8UCJ - chains c and d of the 12 polymer chains in the assembly; structure by electron microscopy, 3.20 A resolution.

Chain c:
Protein: Cytochrome c oxidase subunit 3
Organism: Komagataella pastoris
UniProt: F2R0J6 (F2R0J6_KOMPC); residue numbers follow UniProt; this construct covers 1-269
Chain sequence (269 residues; numbered 1 to 269; the number before each row is that of its first residue):
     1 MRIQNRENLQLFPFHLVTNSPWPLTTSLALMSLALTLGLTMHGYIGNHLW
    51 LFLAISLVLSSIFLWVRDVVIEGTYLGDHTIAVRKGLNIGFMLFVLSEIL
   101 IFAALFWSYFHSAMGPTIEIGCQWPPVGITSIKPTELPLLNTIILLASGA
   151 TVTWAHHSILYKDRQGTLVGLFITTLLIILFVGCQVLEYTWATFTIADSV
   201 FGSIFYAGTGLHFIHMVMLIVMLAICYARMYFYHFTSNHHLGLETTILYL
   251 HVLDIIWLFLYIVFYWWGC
Differences from the reference sequence: conflict Ile45 (Met in F2R0J6), Ile55 (Met in F2R0J6), Ile62 (Met in F2R0J6), Ile81 (Met in F2R0J6), Ile89 (Met in F2R0J6), Ile101 (Met in F2R0J6), Ile120 (Met in F2R0J6), Ile129 (Met in F2R0J6), Ile132 (Met in F2R0J6), Ile143 (Met in F2R0J6), Ile247 (Met in F2R0J6), Leu248 (Thr in F2R0J6)
Ligand contacts:
  - 1,2-diacyl-sn-glycero-3-phoshocholine (PCF): Ile101, Leu105, Tyr189, Thr190, Trp191, Ala192, Thr193, Phe194, Thr195, Ile196, Tyr206, Ala207, Gly210, Leu211
  - phosphatidylethanolamine (PTY), molecule 1: His15, Val17, Ile62, Trp65, Glu72, His79, Leu87, Phe91, Phe94
  - phosphatidylethanolamine (PTY), molecule 2: Leu59, Ile62, Phe63, Val66, Val69, Val70, Gly73, Thr74, His79, Leu87, Phe91, Met218, Val221, Met222, Ile225, Arg229, His234, Phe235, His239, His240, Leu241, Gly242

Chain d:
Protein: Cytochrome c oxidase subunit 4
Organism: Komagataella pastoris
UniProt: F2QT92 (F2QT92_KOMPC); residues 14-160 here = UniProt positions 14-160
Chain sequence (147 residues; row label = number of the first residue in the row):
    14 PFMLRQCLPRVRPASRLFSTASILRQQTPKQFKTATSIAEVEGLENLVGP
    64 GAKTGTVPTDLEQATGLERYELLGKLEGIEVFDETPLEAVRKGTMKDPIL
   114 IDSYDDYRYVGCTGVPADSHNIEWLKPTTEKNARCWECGSVYKLNFL
Not modelled in the structure: 14-43
Bound ions: Zn2+: Cys125, His133, Cys148, Cys151

How chain c and chain d interact:
Residue-residue contacts (47; chain c residue first):
  Met1(c) - Tyr117(d)  hydrogen bond (backbone-side chain)
  Arg2(c) - Asp115(d)  salt bridge
  Ile3(c) - Ile92(d)  hydrophobic
  Ile3(c) - Val94(d)  hydrophobic
  Ile3(c) - Tyr117(d)
  Asn5(c) - Glu55(d)
  Arg6(c) - Tyr83(d)
  Arg6(c) - Val94(d)
  Arg6(c) - Phe95(d)
  Arg6(c) - Tyr117(d)
  Glu7(c) - Tyr117(d)
  Glu7(c) - Leu160(d)
  Asn8(c) - Glu55(d)  hydrogen bond (side chain-backbone)
  Leu9(c) - Gly56(d)
  Leu9(c) - Leu57(d)  hydrophobic
  Leu9(c) - Tyr83(d)
  Gln10(c) - Leu80(d)
  Gln10(c) - Phe95(d)
  Leu11(c) - Phe95(d)
  Phe12(c) - Phe95(d)
  Pro13(c) - Glu84(d)
  Pro13(c) - Phe95(d)  hydrophobic
  Tyr75(c) - Thr78(d)  hydrogen bond (backbone-side chain)
  Leu76(c) - Thr78(d)  hydrogen bond (backbone-side chain)
  Leu76(c) - Gly79(d)
  Gly77(c) - Thr78(d)
  Gly77(c) - Gly79(d)  hydrogen bond (backbone-backbone)
  Gly77(c) - Leu80(d)  hydrogen bond (backbone-backbone)
  Gly77(c) - Glu81(d)
  His79(c) - Glu81(d)
  Thr80(c) - Glu84(d)
  Ile81(c) - Glu84(d)
  Ile81(c) - Lys88(d)
  Lys162(c) - Val70(d)
  Lys162(c) - Thr72(d)  hydrogen bond
  Tyr233(c) - Thr67(d)
  Tyr233(c) - Gly68(d)  hydrogen bond (side chain-backbone)
  Tyr233(c) - Thr69(d)
  Tyr233(c) - Gln76(d)
  Phe235(c) - Pro71(d)
  Thr236(c) - Pro71(d)
  Thr236(c) - Asp73(d)  hydrogen bond
  Thr236(c) - Gln76(d)
  Ser237(c) - Pro71(d)  hydrogen bond (backbone-backbone)
  Asn238(c) - Asp73(d)
  His239(c) - Asp73(d)
  His239(c) - Glu81(d)  salt bridge
Also at the interface, not in a pair above, chain c (30 interface residues in all): Asp78, Ile159, Asp163, Arg164, Met230
Also at the interface, not in a pair above, chain d (29 interface residues in all): Ile51, Val54, Lys66, Asp96, Asn158

Overview:
Chain c and chain d form an interface of 30 and 29 residues respectively, with 10 hydrogen bonds and 2 salt
bridges. Among the polar pairs are Arg2(c)-Asp115(d), His239(c)-Glu81(d) and Met1(c)-Tyr117(d). Chain c binds
phosphatidylethanolamine and 1,2-diacyl-sn-glycero-3-phoshocholine.
Chain c is Cytochrome c oxidase subunit 3 and chain d is Cytochrome c oxidase subunit 4, both from
Komagataella pastoris; the structure, CryoEM structure of Komagataella pastoris Cytochrome c oxidase (11
subunits) in complex with human VMAT2, was determined by electron microscopy.
